3M46 - chains A and B; structure by X-ray diffraction, 2.66 A resolution.

Chain A (and B):
Protein: Uncharacterized protein
Organism: Ruminococcus obeum
Notes: chain B of this document is another copy of the same molecule, construct and numbering; everything in this record applies to it too
UniProt: A5ZY13 (A5ZY13_9FIRM); numbering as in UniProt (aligned over 1-663)
Sequence (666 residues; each row starts with the number of its first residue; numbers below 1 keep their minus sign (Ser-2 is residue -2)):
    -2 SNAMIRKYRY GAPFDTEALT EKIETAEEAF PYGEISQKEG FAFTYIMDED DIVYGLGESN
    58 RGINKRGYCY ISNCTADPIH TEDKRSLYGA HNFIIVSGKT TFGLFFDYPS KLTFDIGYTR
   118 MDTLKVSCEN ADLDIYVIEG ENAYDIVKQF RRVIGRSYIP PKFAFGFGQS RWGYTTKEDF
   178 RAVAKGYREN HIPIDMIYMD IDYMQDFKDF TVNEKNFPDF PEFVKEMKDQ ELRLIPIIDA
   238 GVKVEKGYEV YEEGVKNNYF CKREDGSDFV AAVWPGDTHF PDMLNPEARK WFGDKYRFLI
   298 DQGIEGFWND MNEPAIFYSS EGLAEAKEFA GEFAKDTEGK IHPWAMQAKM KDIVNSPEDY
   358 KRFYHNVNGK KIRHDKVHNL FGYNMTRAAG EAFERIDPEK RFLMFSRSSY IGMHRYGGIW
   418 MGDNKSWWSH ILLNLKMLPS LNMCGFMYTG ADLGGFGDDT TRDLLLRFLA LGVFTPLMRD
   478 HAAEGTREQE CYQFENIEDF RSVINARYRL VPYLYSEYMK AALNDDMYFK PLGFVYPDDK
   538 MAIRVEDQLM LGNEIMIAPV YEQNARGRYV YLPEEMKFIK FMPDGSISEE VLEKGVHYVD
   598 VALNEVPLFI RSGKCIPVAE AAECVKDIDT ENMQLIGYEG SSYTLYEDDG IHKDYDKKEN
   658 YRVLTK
Unresolved in the structure: -2 to -1, 453-454, 482-491 (chain B: -2 to -1, 452-455, 483-491)
Sequence notes: expression tag (-2 to 0); engineered mutation Ala73 (Asp in A5ZY13)
What the authors report for this chain:
  - catalytic residues: Asp307, Asp420 (citing earlier work)
  - specificity-determining residues: Trp169
  - mutagenesis - W169Y: increased catalytic activity on maltose
  - mutagenesis - W169Y: increased catalytic activity on maltodextrins
  - mutagenesis - D307A, D420A: abolished catalytic activity

Interface between chain A and chain B:
Residue-residue contacts (82):
  Glu46(A) with Arg563(B), hydrogen bond (backbone-side chain)
  Asp47(A) with Arg563(B), salt bridge
  Arg58(A) with Trp425(B); Gln560(B), hydrogen bond
  Asn61(A) with Asn561(B)
  Arg63(A) with Gln560(B); Asn561(B), hydrogen bond (backbone-side chain)
  Gly64(A) with Thr458(B); Gln560(B), hydrogen bond (backbone-side chain)
  Thr78(A) with Trp424(B)
  Glu79(A) with Trp424(B); Trp425(B), hydrogen bond (side chain-backbone); Ser426(B), hydrogen bond
  Asp80(A) with Lys422(B), salt bridge; Trp424(B), hydrogen bond
  Tyr115(A) with Asp456(B), hydrogen bond; Thr458(B)
  Thr116(A) with Glu492(B)
  Arg117(A) with Glu492(B)
  Met118(A) with Glu492(B), hydrogen bond (backbone-side chain)
  Tyr315(A) with Pro340(B), hydrophobic
  Leu320(A) with Pro340(B), hydrophobic
  Ala323(A) with Phe330(B)
  Lys324(A) with Phe330(B), hydrogen bond (side chain-backbone); Ala331(B); Asp333(B), salt bridge
  Ala327(A) with Ala327(B); Phe330(B), hydrophobic; Ala331(B), hydrophobic
  Gly328(A) with Ala331(B)
  Phe330(A) with Lys324(B); Ala327(B), hydrophobic; Met347(B), hydrophobic
  Ala331(A) with Lys324(B); Ala327(B), hydrophobic; Gly328(B)
  Asp333(A) with Lys324(B), salt bridge
  Pro340(A) with Tyr315(B), hydrophobic; Leu320(B), hydrophobic; Met347(B)
  Trp341(A) with Tyr315(B), hydrophobic
  Met343(A) with Met343(B), hydrophobic; Met347(B), hydrophobic
  Gln344(A) with Met347(B); Lys348(B)
  Met347(A) with Phe330(B), hydrophobic; Met343(B), hydrophobic; Gln344(B)
  Lys348(A) with Gln344(B)
  Lys422(A) with Asp80(B)
  Trp424(A) with Thr78(B); Glu79(B); Asp80(B), hydrogen bond
  Trp425(A) with Glu79(B), hydrogen bond (backbone-side chain)
  Ser426(A) with Glu79(B), hydrogen bond (backbone-side chain)
  Asp455(A) with Tyr115(B), hydrogen bond (backbone-side chain)
  Asp456(A) with Tyr65(B), hydrogen bond; Arg82(B), salt bridge; Tyr115(B), hydrogen bond
  Thr458(A) with Gly64(B); Tyr115(B)
  Glu492(A) with Arg117(B), salt bridge; Met118(B)
  Met538(A) with Tyr595(B), hydrophobic
  Arg541(A) with Asn561(B); Arg563(B)
  Gln560(A) with Arg58(B), hydrogen bond; Gly64(B), hydrogen bond (side chain-backbone)
  Asn561(A) with Asn61(B), hydrogen bond (side chain-backbone); Arg63(B), hydrogen bond (side chain-backbone)
  Arg563(A) with Glu46(B), hydrogen bond (side chain-backbone); Asp47(B), salt bridge; Arg541(B)
  Tyr566(A) with Tyr566(B), hydrophobic; Val567(B); Tyr568(B); Val593(B), hydrophobic
  Tyr568(A) with Tyr566(B)
  Val593(A) with Tyr566(B), hydrophobic; Val593(B), hydrophobic; Tyr595(B), hydrophobic
  Tyr595(A) with Met538(B), hydrophobic
Other interface residues (no listed pair), chain A (53 interface residues in all): Tyr65, Thr334, Ile350, Val351, Ser423, Val542, Gln545, Val567
Other interface residues (no listed pair), chain B (49 interface residues in all): Phe314, Ala323, Val351, Asp460, Gln545

Overview:
Chain A and chain B form an interface of 53 and 49 residues respectively, with 21 hydrogen bonds and 7 salt
bridges. Polar contacts include Asp47(A)-Arg563(B), Asp80(A)-Lys422(B) and Lys324(A)-Asp333(B). The paper
reports catalytic residues Asp307(A) and Asp420(A); D307A and D420A of chain A abolish catalytic activity.
Both chains are Uncharacterized protein (Ruminococcus obeum). Entry 3M46 (The crystal structure of the D73A
mutant of glycoside HYDROLASE (FAMILY 31) from Ruminococcus obeum ATCC ...) was determined by X-ray
diffraction together with 3MKK and 3N04 from the same study.
